7OB9 - chains A and B of the 16 polymer chains in the assembly; structure by electron microscopy, 2.70 A resolution.

== Chain A ==
Name: DNA-directed RNA polymerase I subunit RPA1
Source organism: Homo sapiens
Notes: EC 2.7.7.6
Reference sequence: O95602 (RPA1_HUMAN); residue numbers follow UniProt; this construct covers 1-1720
Amino-acid sequence (1720 residues; row label = number of the first residue in the row):
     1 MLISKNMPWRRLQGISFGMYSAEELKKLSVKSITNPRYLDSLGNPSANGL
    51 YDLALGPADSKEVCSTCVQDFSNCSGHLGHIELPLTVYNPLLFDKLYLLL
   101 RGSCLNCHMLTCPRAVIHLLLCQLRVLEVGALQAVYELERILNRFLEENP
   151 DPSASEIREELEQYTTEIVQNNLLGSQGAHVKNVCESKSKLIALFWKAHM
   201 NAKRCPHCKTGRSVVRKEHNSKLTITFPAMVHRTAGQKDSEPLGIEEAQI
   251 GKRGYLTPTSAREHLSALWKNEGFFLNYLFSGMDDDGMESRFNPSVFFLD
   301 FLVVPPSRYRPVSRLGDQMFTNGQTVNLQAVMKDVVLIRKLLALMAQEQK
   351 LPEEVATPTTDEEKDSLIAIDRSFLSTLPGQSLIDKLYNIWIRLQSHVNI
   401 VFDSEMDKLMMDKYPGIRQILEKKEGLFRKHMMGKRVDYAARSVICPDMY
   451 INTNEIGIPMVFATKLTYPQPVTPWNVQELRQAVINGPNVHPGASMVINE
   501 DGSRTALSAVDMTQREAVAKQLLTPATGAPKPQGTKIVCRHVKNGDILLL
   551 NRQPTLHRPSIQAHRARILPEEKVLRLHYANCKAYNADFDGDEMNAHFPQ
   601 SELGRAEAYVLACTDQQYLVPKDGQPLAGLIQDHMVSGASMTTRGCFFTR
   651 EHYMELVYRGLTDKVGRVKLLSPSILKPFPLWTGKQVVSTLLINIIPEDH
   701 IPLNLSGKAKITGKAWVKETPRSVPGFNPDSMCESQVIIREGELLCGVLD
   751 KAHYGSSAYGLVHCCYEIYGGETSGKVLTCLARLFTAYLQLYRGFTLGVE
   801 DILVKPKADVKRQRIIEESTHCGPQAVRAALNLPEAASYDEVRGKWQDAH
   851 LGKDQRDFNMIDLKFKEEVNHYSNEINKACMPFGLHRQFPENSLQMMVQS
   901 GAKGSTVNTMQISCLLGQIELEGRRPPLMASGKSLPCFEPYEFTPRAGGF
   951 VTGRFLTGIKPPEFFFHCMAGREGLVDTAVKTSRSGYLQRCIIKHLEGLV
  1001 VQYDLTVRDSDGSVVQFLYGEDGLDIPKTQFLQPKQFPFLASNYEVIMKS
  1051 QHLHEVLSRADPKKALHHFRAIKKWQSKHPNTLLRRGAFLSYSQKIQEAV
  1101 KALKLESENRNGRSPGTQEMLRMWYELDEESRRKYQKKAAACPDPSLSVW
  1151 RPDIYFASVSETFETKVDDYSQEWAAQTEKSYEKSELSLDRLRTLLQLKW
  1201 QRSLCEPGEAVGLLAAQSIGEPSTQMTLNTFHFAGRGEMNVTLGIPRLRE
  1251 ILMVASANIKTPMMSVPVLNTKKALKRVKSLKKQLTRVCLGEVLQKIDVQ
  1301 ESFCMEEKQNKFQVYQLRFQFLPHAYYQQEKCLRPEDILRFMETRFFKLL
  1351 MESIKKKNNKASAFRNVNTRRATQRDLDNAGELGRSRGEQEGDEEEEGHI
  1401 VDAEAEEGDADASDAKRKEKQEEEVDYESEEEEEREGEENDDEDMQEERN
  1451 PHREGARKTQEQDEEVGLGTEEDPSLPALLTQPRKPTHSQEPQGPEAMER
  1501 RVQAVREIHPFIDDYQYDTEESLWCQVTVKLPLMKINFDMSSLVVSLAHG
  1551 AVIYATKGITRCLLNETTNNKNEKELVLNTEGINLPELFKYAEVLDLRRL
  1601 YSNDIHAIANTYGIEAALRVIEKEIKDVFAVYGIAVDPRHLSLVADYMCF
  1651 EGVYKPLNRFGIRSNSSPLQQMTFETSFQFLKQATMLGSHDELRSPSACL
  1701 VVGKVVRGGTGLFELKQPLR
Disordered / not traced: 1-3, 230-253, 351-369, 1361-1498, 1720
Curated features (UniProtKB/Swiss-Prot):
  - region: Asp403 to Gly416 (Rudder)
  - binding site (Zn(2+)): Cys64, Cys67, Cys74, His77, Cys104, Cys107, Cys205, Cys208
  - binding site (DNA): Lys424, Arg429, Arg436, Arg1249
  - binding site (RNA): Arg552, Asp592
  - binding site (Mg(2+)): Asp588, Asp590, Asp592
  - site (NTP recognition and base pairing): Pro554, Gly798
  - modified residue (Phosphoserine): Ser240, Ser1386
  - natural variant: Asp59 (D59V: In AFDCIN; uncertain significance), Arg393 (R393H: In AFDCIN; uncertain significance), Arg481 (R481K: In AFDCIN; uncertain significance), Met496 (M496I: In AFDCIN), Glu593 (E593Q: In AFDCIN), Thr642 (T642N: In HLD27), Ser934 (S934L: In HLD27; uncertain significance), Val1241 (V1241I: In AFDCIN), Gln1284 to Arg1720 (deletion: In AFDCIN; uncertain significance), Val1299 (V1299F: In AFDCIN; uncertain significance), Glu1330 (deletion: In AFDCIN), Cys1562 (C1562F: In AFDCIN), 2 further natural variant entries in UniProt
Bound ions: Zn2+ site 1: Cys64, Cys67, Cys74, His77; Zn2+ site 2: Cys104, Cys107, Cys205, Cys208; Mg2+: Asp588, Asp590, Asp592 (shared with 1 residue of chain R)
From the paper describing this entry:
  - binding site for the 29-nt RNA strand: Leu315
  - conformationally variable residues (loop rearrangement): Met345 to Leu383
  - catalytic residues: Asp590

== Chain B ==
Name: DNA-directed RNA polymerase I subunit RPA2
Source organism: Homo sapiens
Notes: EC 2.7.7.6
Reference sequence: Q9H9Y6 (RPA2_HUMAN); numbering as in UniProt (aligned over 1-1135)
Amino-acid sequence (1135 residues; numbered 1 to 1135; the number before each row is that of its first residue):
     1 MDPGSRWRNLPSGPSLKHLTDPSYGIPREQQKAALQELTRAHVESFNYAV
    51 HEGLGLAVQAIPPFEFAFKDERISFTILDAVISPPTVPKGTICKEANVYP
   101 AECRGRRSTYRGKLTADINWAVNGISKGIIKQFLGYVPIMVKSKLCNLRN
   151 LPPQALIEHHEEAEEMGGYFIINGIEKVIRMLIMPRRNFPIAMIRPKWKT
   201 RGPGYTQYGVSMHCVREEHSAVNMNLHYLENGTVMLNFIYRKELFFLPLG
   251 FALKALVSFSDYQIFQELIKGKEDDSFLRNSVSQMLRIVMEEGCSTQKQV
   301 LNYLGECFRVKLNVPDWYPNEQAAEFLFNQCICIHLKSNTEKFYMLCLMT
   351 RKLFALAKGECMEDNPDSLVNQEVLTPGQLFLMFLKEKLEGWLVSIKIAF
   401 DKKAQKTSVSMNTDNLMRIFTMGIDLTKPFEYLFATGNLRSKTGLGLLQD
   451 SGLCVVADKLNFIRYLSHFRCVHRGADFAKMRTTTVRRLLPESWGFLCPV
   501 HTPDGEPCGLMNHLTAVCEVVTQFVYTASIPALLCNLGVTPIDGAPHRSY
   551 SECYPVLLDGVMVGWVDKDLAPGIADSLRHFKVLREKRIPPWMEVVLIPM
   601 TGKPSLYPGLFLFTTPCRLVRPVQNLALGKEELIGTMEQIFMNVAIFEDE
   651 VFAGVTTHQELFPHSLLSVIANFIPFSDHNQSPRNMYQCQMGKQTMGFPL
   701 LTYQDRSDNKLYRLQTPQSPLVRPSMYDYYDMDNYPIGTNAIVAVISYTG
   751 YDMEDAMIVNKASWERGFAHGSVYKSEFIDLSEKIKQGDSSLVFGIKPGD
   801 PRVLQKLDDDGLPFIGAKLQYGDPYYSYLNLNTGESFVMYYKSKENCVVD
   851 NIKVCSNDTGSGKFKCVCITMRVPRNPTIGDKFASRHGQKGILSRLWPAE
   901 DMPFTESGMVPDILFNPHGFPSRMTIGMLIESMAGKSAALHGLCHDATPF
   951 IFSEENSALEYFGEMLKAAGYNFYGTERLYSGISGLELEADIFIGVVYYQ
  1001 RLRHMVSDKFQVRTTGARDRVTNQPIGGRNVQGGIRFGEMERDALLAHGT
  1051 SFLLHDRLFNCSDRSVAHVCVKCGSLLSPLLEKPPPSWSAMRNRKYNCTL
  1101 CSRSDTIDTVSVPYVFRYFVAELAAMNIKVKLDVV
Disordered / not traced: 1086-1091
Curated features (UniProtKB/Swiss-Prot):
  - zinc finger: Cys1070 to Cys1101 (C4-type)
  - region: Ile194 to Tyr208 (Loop B), Leu236 to Leu247 (Loop A), Leu439 to Leu453 (Fork loop 1), Arg474 to Leu489 (Fork loop 2)
  - binding site (RNA): Arg180, Asp367, Lys890
  - binding site (Mg(2+)): Asp755
  - binding site (DNA): Arg1020, Arg1036
  - binding site (Zn(2+)): Cys1070, Cys1073, Cys1098, Cys1101
  - site: Tyr687 (Active site gating)
  - modified residue: Ser1051 (Phosphoserine)
  - natural variant: Ser682 (S682R: In TCS4; uncertain significance), Arg1003 (R1003C: In TCS4; R1003S: In TCS4)
Bound ions: Zn2+: Cys1070, Cys1073, Cys1098, Cys1101
From the paper describing this entry:
  - binding site for the 29-nt RNA strand: Arg1020

== Chain A / chain B interface ==
Contacting residue pairs (398; chain A residue first):
  Met7(A) with Thr1109(B), hydrogen bond (backbone-side chain)
  Pro8(A) with Val1066(B); Thr1109(B); Val1110(B); Ser1111(B)
  Arg10(A) with Val1071(B); Asp1108(B), salt bridge; Thr1109(B)
  Arg11(A) with Asp1133(B); Val1134(B); Val1135(B), hydrogen bond (backbone-backbone)
  Leu12(A) with Leu1132(B), hydrophobic; Asp1133(B)
  Gln13(A) with Asp1133(B), hydrogen bond (backbone-backbone); Val1135(B)
  Gly14(A) with Leu1132(B); Asp1133(B), hydrogen bond (backbone-backbone)
  Ile15(A) with Phe1116(B), hydrophobic; Val1130(B), hydrophobic; Lys1131(B)
  Ser16(A) with Lys1129(B); Val1130(B); Lys1131(B), hydrogen bond (backbone-backbone)
  Phe17(A) with Lys1129(B); Val1130(B), hydrophobic
  Gly18(A) with Ile1128(B); Lys1129(B), hydrogen bond (backbone-backbone)
  Met19(A) with Asn1127(B); Lys1129(B)
  Tyr20(A) with Asn1127(B), hydrogen bond (backbone-backbone); Ile1128(B); Lys1129(B)
  Glu24(A) with Leu1100(B); Lys1129(B), salt bridge
  Leu25(A) with Asn1127(B)
  Lys27(A) with Thr1099(B); Leu1100(B)
  Leu28(A) with Leu1077(B); Ser1078(B); Leu1100(B), hydrophobic
  Ser65(A) with Lys1083(B), hydrogen bond (backbone-side chain)
  Thr66(A) with Lys1083(B)
  Cys67(A) with Leu1081(B), hydrophobic
  Val68(A) with Pro1084(B)
  Gln69(A) with Leu1081(B)
  Leu78(A) with Leu1077(B), hydrophobic
  Leu91(A) with Met1126(B); Ile1128(B), hydrophobic
  Leu299(A) with Asn1127(B)
  Val303(A) with Ala1124(B); Ala1125(B), hydrophobic; Asn1127(B)
  Pro305(A) with Glu1122(B)
  Arg308(A) with Arg1020(B); Tyr1114(B), hydrogen bond
  Tyr309(A) with Tyr1114(B); Arg1117(B); Tyr1118(B), hydrophobic; Ala1121(B), hydrophobic
  Pro311(A) with Arg1020(B); Val1021(B), hydrophobic
  Val312(A) with Arg1020(B), hydrogen bond (backbone-side chain)
  Ser313(A) with Arg1020(B)
  Asp317(A) with Lys786(B)
  Gln324(A) with Glu1122(B)
  Phe402(A) with Ala1125(B); Met1126(B), hydrophobic
  Ile417(A) with Glu1122(B); Met1126(B), hydrophobic
  Ile420(A) with Tyr1118(B)
  Leu427(A) with Val1115(B), hydrophobic; Tyr1118(B), hydrophobic
  Phe428(A) with Phe1119(B), hydrophobic
  Arg429(A) with Arg1036(B); Glu1039(B), salt bridge
  Lys430(A) with Arg1036(B), hydrogen bond (backbone-side chain)
  His431(A) with Thr1022(B); Gln1024(B), hydrogen bond (backbone-side chain); Val1115(B)
  Met432(A) with Val1115(B); Phe1119(B), hydrophobic
  Met433(A) with Gly1038(B); Glu1039(B); Arg1042(B)
  Gly434(A) with Arg1036(B); Phe1037(B); Gly1038(B)
  Lys435(A) with Gln1024(B); Ile1035(B); Arg1036(B); Phe1037(B), hydrogen bond (backbone-backbone); Leu1058(B), hydrogen bond (side chain-backbone); Ser1062(B); Asp1063(B), salt bridge
  Arg436(A) with Pro1025(B); Gly1027(B); Gly1034(B), hydrogen bond (side chain-backbone); Ile1035(B); Arg1036(B); Ser1062(B), hydrogen bond (backbone-side chain)
  Val437(A) with Gly1034(B); Ile1035(B), hydrogen bond (backbone-backbone); Arg1057(B); Cys1061(B); Ser1062(B)
  Asp438(A) with Arg1013(B), salt bridge; Thr1014(B); Thr1015(B); Arg1018(B), salt bridge; Pro1025(B); Arg1057(B), hydrogen bond (backbone-side chain); Cys1061(B), hydrogen bond (backbone-backbone)
  Tyr439(A) with Arg1013(B), hydrogen bond (backbone-backbone); Thr1014(B), hydrogen bond (backbone-backbone); Thr1015(B); Arg1057(B), hydrogen bond (backbone-side chain)
  Ala440(A) with Val1012(B); Arg1013(B), hydrogen bond (backbone-backbone); Ile1035(B), hydrophobic
  Ala441(A) with Gln1011(B); Ile1035(B)
  Arg442(A) with Lys1009(B); Phe1010(B); Gln1011(B), hydrogen bond (backbone-backbone)
  Ser443(A) with Val1006(B); Phe1010(B)
  Val444(A) with Val1006(B), hydrophobic; Lys1009(B)
  Cys446(A) with Ile892(B), hydrophobic; Leu893(B)
  Pro447(A) with Tyr751(B); Ala756(B), hydrophobic; Ser894(B)
  Asp448(A) with Tyr751(B), hydrogen bond
  Met449(A) with Gly750(B); Met753(B), hydrophobic
  Tyr450(A) with Tyr751(B)
  Val461(A) with Phe1010(B), hydrophobic
  Phe462(A) with Phe1010(B), hydrophobic; Gln1011(B); Val1012(B), hydrophobic
  Lys465(A) with Val1012(B); Thr1014(B)
  Leu466(A) with Val1012(B), hydrophobic
  Leu549(A) with Leu1053(B), hydrophobic
  Asn551(A) with Glu1041(B)
  Gln553(A) with Glu1041(B), hydrogen bond
  Pro554(A) with Met1040(B), hydrophobic
  Thr555(A) with Met1040(B); Glu1041(B), hydrogen bond; Ala1044(B)
  His557(A) with Ala1044(B)
  Arg558(A) with Ala1044(B); Ala1047(B); His1048(B), hydrogen bond (backbone-side chain)
  Ile561(A) with Ala1044(B), hydrophobic; His1048(B), hydrogen bond (backbone-side chain)
  Lys573(A) with Val1006(B); Phe1010(B)
  Val574(A) with Ile879(B); Gly880(B); Val1006(B), hydrophobic
  Arg576(A) with Tyr751(B); Ile879(B); Ser894(B), hydrogen bond (side chain-backbone); Arg895(B)
  Tyr579(A) with Gly750(B), hydrogen bond (side chain-backbone); Tyr751(B); Asp752(B); Met753(B), hydrophobic
  Asp588(A) with Glu754(B); Asp755(B)
  Phe589(A) with Glu754(B); Ile892(B)
  Asp590(A) with Asp755(B); Lys882(B); Lys890(B); Ile892(B)
  Gly591(A) with Ile892(B)
  Glu593(A) with Lys1009(B)
  Asn595(A) with Ile1035(B)
  His597(A) with Ile1035(B); Phe1037(B); Arg1057(B)
  Phe598(A) with Arg1057(B), hydrogen bond (backbone-side chain)
  Pro599(A) with Leu1053(B), hydrophobic; Asp1056(B)
  Gln600(A) with Asp1056(B), hydrogen bond (backbone-side chain); Cys1061(B)
  Gly604(A) with Leu1053(B)
  Glu607(A) with Thr1050(B); Ser1051(B), hydrogen bond (side chain-backbone); Phe1052(B), hydrogen bond (side chain-backbone); Leu1053(B), hydrogen bond (side chain-backbone)
  Leu611(A) with His1048(B); Thr1050(B)
  Ala612(A) with His1048(B)
  Gln617(A) with His1048(B), hydrogen bond
  Ile631(A) with Met753(B), hydrophobic; Glu754(B)
  Gln632(A) with Glu754(B), hydrogen bond; His918(B), hydrogen bond (backbone-side chain)
  Asp633(A) with Ser747(B), hydrogen bond; Asp752(B); Met753(B), hydrogen bond (backbone-side chain); Asn916(B), hydrogen bond; His918(B), salt bridge
  His634(A) with Met753(B)
  Val636(A) with His918(B)
  His652(A) with Leu986(B)
  Thr786(A) with Tyr748(B); Gly750(B)
  Leu789(A) with Ser747(B)
  Gln790(A) with Tyr748(B); Trp897(B); Ser981(B), hydrogen bond (backbone-side chain); Ile983(B); Leu988(B)
  Leu791(A) with Ser981(B); Ile983(B), hydrophobic; Ser984(B)
  Tyr792(A) with Leu986(B), hydrophobic; Leu988(B); Glu989(B), hydrogen bond (backbone-backbone)
  Arg793(A) with Leu988(B)
  Gly794(A) with Leu988(B); Ala990(B)
  Phe795(A) with Ile746(B); Ser747(B), hydrogen bond (backbone-backbone); Pro917(B), hydrophobic; His918(B)
  Thr796(A) with Val745(B), hydrogen bond (side chain-backbone); Asp991(B); Ile992(B); Phe993(B), hydrogen bond (side chain-backbone)
  Leu797(A) with Pro917(B), hydrophobic; Leu929(B); Phe993(B)
  Gly798(A) with Phe993(B)
  Val799(A) with Met933(B), hydrophobic; Leu959(B), hydrophobic; Tyr974(B)
  Glu800(A) with Tyr974(B)
  Ile802(A) with Ile926(B), hydrophobic; Leu929(B), hydrophobic
  Leu803(A) with Leu959(B), hydrophobic; Tyr974(B), hydrophobic
  Arg812(A) with Glu954(B), salt bridge
  Gln813(A) with Glu954(B), hydrogen bond
  Gly844(A) with Lys603(B), hydrogen bond (backbone-side chain)
  Gln847(A) with Thr601(B); Lys603(B), hydrogen bond
  Asp848(A) with Lys603(B), salt bridge
  Leu851(A) with Met362(B), hydrophobic; Pro604(B); Ser605(B)
  Lys853(A) with Gly359(B); Pro604(B)
  His886(A) with Tyr974(B)
  Leu894(A) with Pro921(B), hydrophobic
  Met897(A) with Pro917(B); His918(B); Pro921(B), hydrophobic
  Ala902(A) with His918(B)
  Lys903(A) with His918(B); Pro921(B); Ser922(B)
  Gly904(A) with Pro921(B); Ser922(B)
  Asn908(A) with Pro921(B); Ser922(B); Met924(B)
  Gln911(A) with Met924(B)
  Ile912(A) with Met924(B), hydrophobic; Ile926(B), hydrophobic
  Pro927(A) with Pro491(B)
  Met929(A) with Pro491(B), hydrophobic; Glu492(B); Ile640(B), hydrophobic
  Ala930(A) with Leu606(B), hydrophobic
  Ser931(A) with Ile640(B), hydrogen bond (side chain-backbone); Phe641(B)
  Lys933(A) with Ile640(B); Met642(B), hydrogen bond (side chain-backbone); Asn643(B), hydrogen bond
  Ser934(A) with Pro491(B)
  Leu935(A) with Pro491(B), hydrophobic; Trp494(B), hydrophobic
  Pro936(A) with Trp494(B); Gln639(B); Met642(B); Asn643(B); Val644(B), hydrogen bond (backbone-backbone)
  Cys937(A) with Val644(B); Ile646(B), hydrophobic
  Phe938(A) with Asn643(B)
  Glu939(A) with Val655(B)
  Arg946(A) with Glu650(B), salt bridge
  Gly953(A) with Glu954(B)
  Phe955(A) with His679(B); Asn680(B); Gln681(B); Met924(B), hydrophobic; Ile926(B)
  Leu956(A) with His679(B); Leu959(B), hydrophobic
  Thr957(A) with His679(B), hydrogen bond (backbone-side chain); Phe952(B); Ser953(B); Glu954(B); Ser957(B)
  Gly958(A) with Asp678(B); His679(B)
  Ile959(A) with Asp678(B), hydrogen bond (backbone-backbone); Phe950(B)
  Lys960(A) with Phe647(B); Glu650(B), salt bridge; Phe950(B)
  Pro961(A) with Trp494(B); Ile646(B), hydrophobic; Phe647(B); Pro663(B); Leu666(B); Phe950(B)
  Pro962(A) with Trp494(B); Ile646(B), hydrophobic
  Phe964(A) with Leu667(B), hydrophobic; Ser677(B); Asn685(B); Phe950(B), hydrophobic
  Phe965(A) with Leu489(B), hydrophobic; Leu490(B); Pro491(B), hydrophobic; Trp494(B), hydrophobic; Pro499(B), hydrophobic
  His967(A) with Gln681(B); Ser682(B), hydrogen bond (backbone-side chain)
  Cys968(A) with Leu489(B); Pro499(B), hydrophobic; Val500(B), hydrophobic; Ser682(B); Met686(B)
  Met969(A) with Leu489(B); Pro491(B), hydrophobic
  Gly971(A) with Ser682(B)
  Arg972(A) with Arg487(B); Arg488(B); Leu489(B); Pro499(B); Thr502(B); Gly509(B); Asn512(B); Met686(B)
  Leu975(A) with Asp504(B); Met686(B), hydrophobic; Tyr687(B)
  Val976(A) with Thr484(B); Arg487(B); Cys508(B), hydrophobic
  Ala979(A) with Arg482(B); Gly505(B)
  Val980(A) with Arg482(B); Thr484(B)
  Ser983(A) with Arg482(B)
  Arg984(A) with Arg482(B)
  Arg990(A) with Glu1039(B), salt bridge
  Ile993(A) with Asp1043(B)
  Lys994(A) with Arg1042(B)
  Glu997(A) with Arg1042(B), salt bridge
  Ala1210(A) with Leu1046(B)
  Leu1213(A) with Asp1043(B); Ala1047(B), hydrophobic
  Gln1217(A) with Asp1043(B); Ala1044(B); Ala1047(B)
  Asp1539(A) with Phe277(B)
  Phe1678(A) with Met1126(B), hydrophobic
  Leu1681(A) with Leu1123(B), hydrophobic
  Thr1685(A) with Ile1128(B)
  Leu1700(A) with Arg1042(B)
  Val1701(A) with Pro1113(B); Phe1116(B)
  Val1702(A) with Ser1111(B); Pro1113(B); Phe1116(B), hydrophobic
  Gly1703(A) with His1055(B); Phe1059(B); Pro1113(B)
  Val1705(A) with Ser1051(B); Phe1052(B), hydrophobic; His1055(B)
  Val1706(A) with Leu1046(B), hydrophobic; Ser1051(B), hydrogen bond (backbone-side chain)
  Gly1708(A) with Ser1051(B), hydrogen bond (backbone-side chain)
  Gly1709(A) with Gly1049(B)
  Thr1710(A) with Gly1049(B), hydrogen bond (backbone-backbone); Ser1051(B), hydrogen bond (side chain-backbone); Phe1052(B)
Other interface residues (no listed pair), chain A (207 interface residues in all): Trp9, Val30, Ser75, His77, Phe301, Pro306, Leu421, Ile445, Thr467, Arg504, Glu572, Ala587, Ser601, Leu603, Ala608, Leu928, Pro940, Thr952, Arg954, Leu1214, Asn1537, Ser1542, Pro1696, Lys1704, Gly1711
Other interface residues (no listed pair), chain B (189 interface residues in all): Gln284, Cys361, Ser493, Cys498, Pro683, Thr749, Phe920, Glu987, Ser1007, Gly1016, Asp1019, Asn1023, Ile1026, Leu1045, Leu1054, Ser1075, Leu1080, Val1112

== In short ==
The interface between chain A and chain B involves 207 residues on one side and 189 on the other; the contacts
include 61 hydrogen bonds and 13 salt bridges. Among the polar pairs are Arg10(A)-Asp1108(B),
Glu24(A)-Lys1129(B) and Arg429(A)-Glu1039(B). From the paper: the catalytic residue Asp590(A); a binding site
for the 29-nt RNA strand at Leu315(A) and Arg1020(B).
Chain A is DNA-directed RNA polymerase I subunit RPA1 and chain B is DNA-directed RNA polymerase I subunit
RPA2, both from Homo sapiens; the structure, Cryo-EM structure of human RNA Polymerase I in elongation state,
was determined by electron microscopy, deposited together with 7OBA and 7OBB.
